PDB entry 6CNB | electron microscopy, 4.10 A resolution (low resolution: residue-level contacts below are approximate; hydrogen-bond / salt-bridge calls are withheld) | chains B and Y of the 21 polymer chains in the assembly

[Chain B]
Name: DNA-directed RNA polymerase III subunit RPC2
Source organism: Saccharomyces cerevisiae (strain ATCC 204508 / S288c)
Notes: EC 2.7.7.6
UniProt: P22276 (RPC2_YEAST); numbering as in UniProt (aligned over 1-1149)
Amino-acid sequence (1149 residues; each row starts with the number of its first residue):
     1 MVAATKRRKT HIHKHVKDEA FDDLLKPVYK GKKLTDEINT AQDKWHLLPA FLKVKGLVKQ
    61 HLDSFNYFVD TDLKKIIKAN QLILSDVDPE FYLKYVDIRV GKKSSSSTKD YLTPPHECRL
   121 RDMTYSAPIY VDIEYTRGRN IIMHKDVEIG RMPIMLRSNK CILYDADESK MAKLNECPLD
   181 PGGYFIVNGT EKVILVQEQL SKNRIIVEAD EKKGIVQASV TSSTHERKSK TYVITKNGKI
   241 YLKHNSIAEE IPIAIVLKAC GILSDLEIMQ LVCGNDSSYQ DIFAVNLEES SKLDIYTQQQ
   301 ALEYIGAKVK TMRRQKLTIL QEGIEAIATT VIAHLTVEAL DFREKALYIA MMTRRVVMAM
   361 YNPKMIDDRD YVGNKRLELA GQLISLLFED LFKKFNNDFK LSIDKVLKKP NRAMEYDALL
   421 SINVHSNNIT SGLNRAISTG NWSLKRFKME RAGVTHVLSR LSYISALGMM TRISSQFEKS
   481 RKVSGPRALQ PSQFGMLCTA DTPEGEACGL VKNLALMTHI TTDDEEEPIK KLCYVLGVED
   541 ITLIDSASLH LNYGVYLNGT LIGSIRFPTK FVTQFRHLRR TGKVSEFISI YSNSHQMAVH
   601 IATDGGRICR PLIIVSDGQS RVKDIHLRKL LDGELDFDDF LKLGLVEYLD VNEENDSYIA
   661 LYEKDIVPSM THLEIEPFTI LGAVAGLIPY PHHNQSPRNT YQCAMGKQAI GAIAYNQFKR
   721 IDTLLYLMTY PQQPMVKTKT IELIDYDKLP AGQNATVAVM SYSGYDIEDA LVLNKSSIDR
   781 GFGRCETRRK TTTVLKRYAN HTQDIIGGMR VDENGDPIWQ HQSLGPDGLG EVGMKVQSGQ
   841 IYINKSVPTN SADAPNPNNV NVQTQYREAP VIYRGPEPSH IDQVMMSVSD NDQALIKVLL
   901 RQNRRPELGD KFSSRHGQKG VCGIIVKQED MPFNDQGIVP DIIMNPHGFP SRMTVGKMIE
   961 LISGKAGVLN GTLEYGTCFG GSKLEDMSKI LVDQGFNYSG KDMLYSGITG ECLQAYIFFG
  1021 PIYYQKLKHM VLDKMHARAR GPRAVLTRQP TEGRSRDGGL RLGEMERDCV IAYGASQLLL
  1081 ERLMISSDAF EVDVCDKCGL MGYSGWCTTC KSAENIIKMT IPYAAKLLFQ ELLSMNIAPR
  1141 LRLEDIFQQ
Disordered / not traced: 1-35
Bound ions: Zn2+: Cys1095, Lys1097, Cys1098, Cys1107, Cys1110
Swiss-Prot annotation at these positions:
  - zinc finger: Cys1095 to Cys1110 (C4-type)
  - binding site (Zn(2+)): Cys1095, Cys1098, Cys1107, Cys1110

[Chain Y]
Molecule: 71-nt DNA strand
Sequence (71 nucleotides; each row starts with the number of its first residue; numbers below 1 keep their minus sign (DC-1 is residue -1)):
    -1 CAACTTGGCC ATGGAGTCAT TTTATCTTGT GTCACTTTTA CAGAAAAAGT ATTACTAATA
    59 TATGTTGAAA A
Disordered / not traced: -1 to 0, 30-37

[Interface between chain B and chain Y]
Contacting residue pairs (10; chain B residue first):
  Lys236(B) - DT15(Y)
  Arg481(B) - DT21(Y)
  Lys482(B) - DT21(Y)
  Gly1053(B) - DT26(Y)
  Arg1054(B) - DT26(Y)
  Arg1054(B) - DG27(Y)
  Arg1056(B) - DT28(Y)
  Arg1061(B) - DC24(Y)
  Gly1063(B) - DC24(Y)
  Met1065(B) - DT23(Y)
Interface residues without a listed pair, chain B (12 interface residues in all): Glu1052, Leu1060, Leu1062
Interface residues without a listed pair, chain Y (8 interface residues in all): DT25

[Summary]
Chain B and chain Y form an interface of 12 and 8 residues respectively. Cys1095(B), Lys1097(B), Cys1098(B),
Cys1107(B) and Cys1110(B) coordinate Zn2+. Curated annotation (UniProt) lists 4 Zn2+-binding residues on chain
B.
Chain B is DNA-directed RNA polymerase III subunit RPC2 (Saccharomyces cerevisiae (strain ATCC 204508 /
S288c)) and chain Y is a 71-nt DNA strand; the structure, Yeast RNA polymerase III initial transcribing
complex, was determined by electron microscopy together with 6CNC, 6CND and 6CNF from the same study.
